PDB entry 8SWV | electron microscopy, 3.37 A resolution | chains C and F of the 8 polymer chains in the assembly

Chain C:
Protein: Transmembrane protein gp41
Organism: Human immunodeficiency virus 1
Chain sequence (153 residues; numbered 512 to 664; the number before each row is that of its first residue):
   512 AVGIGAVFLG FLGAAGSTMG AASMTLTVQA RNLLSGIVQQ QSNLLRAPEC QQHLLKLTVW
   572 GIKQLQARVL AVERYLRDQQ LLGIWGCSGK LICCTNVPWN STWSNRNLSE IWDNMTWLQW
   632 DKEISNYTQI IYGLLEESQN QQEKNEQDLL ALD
Unresolved in the structure: 512-520, 548-571
Disulfides: Cys598-Cys604
Glycans and other covalent adducts: N-acetylglucosamine (NAG) linked to Asn618, Asn637
Ligand contacts: N-acetylglucosamine (NAG; 2-acetamido-2-deoxy-beta-D-glucopyranose): Gly524, Gly527, Ser528
What the authors report for this chain:
  - mutagenesis - N611A: increased binding to experimental group

Chain F:
Protein: Surface protein gp120
Organism: Human immunodeficiency virus 1
Notes: engineered mutation(s): A501C
Chain sequence (516 residues; row label = number of the first residue in the row; note: 3 numbers in that range are skipped by the numbering (no residue carries them; nothing is unmodelled there); numbers below 1 keep their minus sign (Met-4 is residue -4)):
    -4 MDAMKRGLCC VLLLCGAVFV SPSQEIHARF RRGARAENLW VTVYYGVPVW KDAETTLFCA
    56 SDAKAYETKK HNVWATHCCV PTDPNPQEIH LENVTEEFNM WKNNMVEQMH TDIISLWDQS
   116 LKPCVKLTPL CVTLQCTNVT NNITDDMRGE LKNCSFNMTT ELRDKKQKVY SLFYRLDVVQ
   176 INENQGNRSN NSNKEYRLIN CNTSAITQAC PKVSFEPIPI HYCAPAGFAI LKCKDKKFNG
   236 TGPCTNVSTV QCTHGIKPVV STQLLLNGSL AEEEVIIRSE NITNNAKNIL VQLNESVQIN
   296 CTRPNNNTRK SIRI
   312 GPGQWFYATG DI
  323A I
   324 GDIRQAHCNV SKATWNETLG KVVKQLRKHF GNNTIIRFAN SSGGDLEVTT HSFNCGGEFF
   384 YCNTSGLFNS TWI
   398 SNTSVQGSNS TGSNDSITLP CRIKQIINMW QRIGQAMYAP PIQGVIRCVS NITGLILTRD
   458 GGSTNSTTET FRPGGGDMRD NWRSELYKYK VVKIEPLGVA PTRCKRRVVG RRRRRR
Unresolved in the structure: -4 to 33, 59-65, 78-81, 178-188, 398-411, 459-462, 505-513
Disulfides: Cys54-Cys73, Cys119-Cys205, Cys126-Cys196, Cys131-Cys149, Cys218-Cys247, Cys228-Cys239, Cys296-Cys331, Cys378-Cys445, Cys385-Cys418
Glycans and other covalent adducts: N-acetylglucosamine (NAG) linked to Asn133, Asn152, Asn197, Asn262, Asn289, Asn295, Asn332, Asn363, Asn386, Asn392
What the authors report for this chain:
  - mutagenesis - T465N: decreased binding to control group

Chain C / chain F interface:
Residue-residue contacts (9):
  Gln658(C) - Thr37(F)
  Gln658(C) - Tyr39(F)  hydrogen bond
  Gln658(C) - Thr499(F)
  Gln658(C) - Cys501(F)
  Leu661(C) - Cys501(F)
  Leu661(C) - Lys502(F)  hydrogen bond (backbone-backbone)
  Ala662(C) - Arg500(F)
  Ala662(C) - Cys501(F)  hydrophobic
  Asp664(C) - Arg504(F)  salt bridge
Also at the interface, not in a pair above, chain C (5 interface residues in all): Leu660

In short:
Chain C and chain F form an interface of 5 and 7 residues respectively; the contacts include 2 hydrogen bonds
and 1 salt bridge. Among the polar pairs are Asp664(C)-Arg504(F), Gln658(C)-Tyr39(F) and Leu661(C)-Lys502(F).
The paper reports that N611A of chain C increases binding to experimental group; T465N of chain F reduces
binding to control group.
Chain C is Transmembrane protein gp41 and chain F is Surface protein gp120, both from Human immunodeficiency
virus 1; the structure, BG505 Boost2 SOSIP.664 in complex with NHP polyclonal antibody IF1, was determined by
electron microscopy (same publication as 8T2E, 8T2F, 8SWW and 8SWX).
